6H6P - chains A and C of the 4 polymer chains in the assembly; structure by X-ray diffraction, 2.50 A resolution.

[Chain A (and C)]
Name: Ubiquinone biosynthesis protein UbiJ
Source organism: Escherichia coli (strain K12)
Notes: chain C of this document is another copy of the same molecule, construct and numbering; everything in this record applies to it too
Reference sequence: P0ADP7 (UBIJ_ECOLI); residues 12-131 here correspond to UniProt positions 1-120 (UniProt number = residue number - 11)
Chain sequence (131 residues; row label = number of the first residue in the row):
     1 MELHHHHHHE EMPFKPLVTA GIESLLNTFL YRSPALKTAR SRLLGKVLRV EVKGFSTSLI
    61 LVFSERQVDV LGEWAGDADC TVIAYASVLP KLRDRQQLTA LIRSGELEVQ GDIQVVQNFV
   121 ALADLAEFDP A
Unresolved in the structure: 1-12, 128-131 (chain C: 1-12, 130-131)
Differences from the reference sequence: initiating methionine (1); expression tag (2-11)
Metal / ion sites: Ca2+ site 1: Gly45, Asp79 (shared with Gly45(C) of chain C); Ca2+ site 2 near Glu51 (its only coordinating residue here); Ca2+ site 3: Ser58, Glu73; Ca2+ site 4: Ser87 (shared with 1 residue of chain D); Ca2+ site 5 near Asp124 (its only coordinating residue here)

[How chain A and chain C interact]
Contacting residue pairs - 7 pairs, chain A then chain C:
  Leu44(A) - Trp74(C)  hydrophobic
  Gly45(A) - Trp74(C)
  Lys46(A) - Asp77(C)  salt bridge
  Trp74(A) - Leu44(C)
  Trp74(A) - Gly45(C)
  Gly76(A) - Leu44(C)
  Asp77(A) - Lys46(C)  salt bridge
Other interface residues (no listed pair), chain A (8 interface residues in all): Ser41, Ala75
Other interface residues (no listed pair), chain C (7 interface residues in all): Ala75, Gly76

[Summary]
Chain A and chain C form an interface of 8 and 7 residues respectively, with 2 salt bridges. The salt-bridged
pair is Lys46(A)-Asp77(C). The Ca2+ site 1 is built by Gly45(A) and Asp79(A). Ser58(A) and Glu73(A) coordinate
Ca2+ site 3.
Both chains are Ubiquinone biosynthesis protein UbiJ (Escherichia coli (strain K12)). Entry 6H6P (UbiJ-SCP2
Ubiquinone synthesis protein) was determined by X-ray diffraction, deposited together with 6H6N and 6H6O.
